PDB entry 5S4S | X-ray diffraction, 2.35 A resolution | chains B and F of the 6 polymer chains in the assembly

== Chain B ==
Name: Tubulin beta-2B chain
From: Bos taurus
UniProtKB: Q6B856 (TBB2B_BOVIN); the author numbering skips numbers that UniProt does not, so the offset changes along the chain: 1-42 = UniProt 1-42; 45-360 = UniProt 43-358; 369-455 = UniProt 359-445
Amino-acid sequence (445 residues; each row starts with the number of its first residue; note: 10 numbers in that range are skipped by the numbering (no residue carries them; nothing is unmodelled there)):
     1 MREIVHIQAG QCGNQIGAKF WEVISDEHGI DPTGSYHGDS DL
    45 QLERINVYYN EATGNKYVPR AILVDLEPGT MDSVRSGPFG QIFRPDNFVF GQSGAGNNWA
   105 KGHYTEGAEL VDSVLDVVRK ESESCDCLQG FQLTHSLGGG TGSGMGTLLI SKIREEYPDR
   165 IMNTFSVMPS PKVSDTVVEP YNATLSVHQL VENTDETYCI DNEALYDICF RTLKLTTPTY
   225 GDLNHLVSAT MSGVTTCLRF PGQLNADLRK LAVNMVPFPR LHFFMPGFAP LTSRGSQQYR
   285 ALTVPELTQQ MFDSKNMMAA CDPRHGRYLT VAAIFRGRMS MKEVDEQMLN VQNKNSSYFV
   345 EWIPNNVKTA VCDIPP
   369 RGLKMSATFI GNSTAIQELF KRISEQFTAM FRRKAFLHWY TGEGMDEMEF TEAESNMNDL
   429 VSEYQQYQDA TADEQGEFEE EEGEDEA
Not modelled in the structure: 276-281, 438-455
UniProt features mapped onto this chain:
  - motif: Met1 to Ile4 (MREI motif)
  - binding site (GTP): Gln11, Glu71, Ser140, Gly144, Thr145, Gly146, Asn206, Asn228
  - binding site (Mg(2+)): Glu71
  - modified residue: Ser40 (Phosphoserine), Thr57 (Phosphothreonine), Lys60 (N6-acetyllysine), Ser174 (Phosphoserine), Thr287 (Phosphothreonine), Thr292 (Phosphothreonine), Arg320 (Omega-N-methylarginine), Glu448 (5-glutamyl polyglutamate)
  - cross-link (Glycyl lysine isopeptide (Lys-Gly)): Lys60 (interchain with G-Cter in ubiquitin), Lys326 (interchain with G-Cter in ubiquitin)
Metal / ion sites: Mg2+: Gln11 (together with GDP); Ca2+ near Glu113 (its only coordinating residue here)
Ligand contacts:
  - GDP (guanosine-5'-diphosphate): Ala9, Gly10, Gln11, Cys12, Gln15, Ala99, Asn101, Ser140, Gly142, Gly143, Gly144, Thr145, Gly146, Val171, Pro173, Val177, Asp179, Glu183, Asn206, Leu209, Tyr224, Leu227, Asn228
  - K0M (3-methyl-N-(1-methyl-1H-pyrazol-3-yl)-1,2-oxazole-5-carboxamide), molecule 1: Tyr52, Gln136, Asn167, Phe169, Glu200, Tyr202, Val238, Thr239, Cys241, Leu242, Leu252, Leu255, Met259, Ala316, Ile318, Ile378
  - K0M, molecule 2: Cys241, Gln247, Leu248, Asn249, Ala250, Lys254, Leu255, Asn258, Met259, Thr314, Val315, Ala316, Asn350, Lys352

== Chain F ==
Name: Tubulin-Tyrosine Ligase
From: Gallus gallus
UniProtKB: E1BQ43 (E1BQ43_CHICK); residues 1-378 here = UniProt positions 1-378
Amino-acid sequence (384 residues; row label = number of the first residue in the row):
     1 MYTFVVRDEN SSVYAEVSRL LLATGQWKRL RKDNPRFNLM LGERNRLPFG RLGHEPGLVQ
    61 LVNYYRGADK LCRKASLVKL IKTSPELSES CTWFPESYVI YPTNLKTPVA PAQNGIRHLI
   121 NNTRTDEREV FLAAYNRRRE GREGNVWIAK SSAGAKGEGI LISSEASELL DFIDEQGQVH
   181 VIQKYLEKPL LLEPGHRKFD IRSWVLVDHL YNIYLYREGV LRTSSEPYNS ANFQDKTCHL
   241 TNHCIQKEYS KNYGRYEEGN EMFFEEFNQY LMDALNTTLE NSILLQIKHI IRSCLMCIEP
   301 AISTKHLHYQ SFQLFGFDFM VDEELKVWLI EVNGAPACAQ KLYAELCQGI VDVAISSVFP
   361 LADTGQKTSQ PTSIFIKLHH HHHH
Not modelled in the structure: 106-124, 155-158, 363-371, 383-384
Sequence notes: expression tag (379-384)
Ligand contacts: AMP-PCP (ACP; phosphomethylphosphonic acid adenylate ester): Lys74, Pro95, Ile148, Lys150, Gln183, Lys184, Tyr185, Leu186, Lys198, Asp200, Arg202, Arg222, His239, Leu240, Thr241, Asn242, Asp318, Met320, Ile330, Glu331, Asn333

== Chain B / chain F interface ==
Residue-residue contacts (11; chain B residue first):
  Arg311(B) - Arg31(F)
  Leu333(B) - Gly57(F)
  Gln336(B) - Arg36(F)  hydrogen bond
  Asn337(B) - Met1(F)  hydrogen bond (side chain-backbone)
  Asn337(B) - Thr3(F)
  Asn337(B) - Lys28(F)
  Ser340(B) - Lys28(F)  hydrogen bond
  Ser340(B) - Leu30(F)
  Ser341(B) - Arg31(F)
  Glu345(B) - Arg31(F)  salt bridge
  Asn349(B) - Glu55(F)
Also at the interface, not in a pair above, chain F (11 interface residues in all): Asn34, Asn38, Pro56

== Summary ==
8 residues of chain B face 11 of chain F across their interface; the contacts include 3 hydrogen bonds and 1
salt bridge. Polar contacts include Glu345(B)-Arg31(F), Gln336(B)-Arg36(F) and Asn337(B)-Met1(F). Chain B
binds compound K0M and GDP. Chain F binds AMP-PCP.
Here chain B is Tubulin beta-2B chain (Bos taurus) and chain F is Tubulin-Tyrosine Ligase (Gallus gallus).
Entry 5S4S (Tubulin-Z240297434-complex) was determined by X-ray diffraction together with 5S4L, 5S4M, 5S4N,
5S4O, 5S4P, 5S4Q and 52 further entries from the same study.
